5URW - chains 13 and 23 of the 54 polymer chains in the assembly; structure by electron microscopy, 24.00 A resolution (very low resolution: no residue pairs are listed; an interface is given only as per-side residue counts).

== Chain 13 (and 23) ==
Name: Hcp
Organism: Myxococcus xanthus
Notes: chain 23 of this document is another copy of the same molecule, construct and numbering; everything in this record applies to it too
Reference sequence: Q1D303 (Q1D303_MYXXD); residue numbers follow UniProt; this construct covers 1-163
Amino-acid sequence (163 residues; each row starts with the number of its first residue):
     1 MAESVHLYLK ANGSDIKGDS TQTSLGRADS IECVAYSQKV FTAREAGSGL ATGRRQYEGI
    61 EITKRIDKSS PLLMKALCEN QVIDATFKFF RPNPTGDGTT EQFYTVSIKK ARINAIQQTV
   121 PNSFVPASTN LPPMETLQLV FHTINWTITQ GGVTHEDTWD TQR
Disordered / not traced: 1-3

== Chain 13 / chain 23 interface ==
At this resolution (24 A) residue pairs are not listed: 9 residues of chain 13 and 13 of chain 23 lie at the interface.

== Summary ==
The interface between chain 13 and chain 23 involves 9 residues on one side and 13 on the other.
Both chains are Hcp (Myxococcus xanthus). Entry 5URW (Structure of the extended type VI secretion system
sheath in Myxococcus xanthus) was determined by electron microscopy, deposited together with 5URX.
